Entry 7KHZ (X-ray diffraction, 2.04 A resolution); this record covers chain A.

Chain A:
Protein: Beta-lactamase
From: Enterobacter cloacae
Notes: EC 3.5.2.6
Reference sequence: F6KZJ2 (F6KZJ2_ENTCL); residue numbers follow UniProt; this construct covers 25-261
Chain sequence (240 residues; row label = number of the first residue in the row):
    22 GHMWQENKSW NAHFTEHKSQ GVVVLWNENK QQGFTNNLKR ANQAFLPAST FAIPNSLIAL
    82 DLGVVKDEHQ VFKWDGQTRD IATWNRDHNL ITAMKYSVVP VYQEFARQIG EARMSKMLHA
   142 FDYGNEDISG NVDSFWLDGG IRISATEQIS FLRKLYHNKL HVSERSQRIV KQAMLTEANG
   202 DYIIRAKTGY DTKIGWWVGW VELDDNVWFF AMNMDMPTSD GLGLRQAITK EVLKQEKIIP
Unresolved in the structure: 22-24
Differences from the reference sequence: expression tag (22-24); engineered mutation Ala-73 (Lys in F6KZJ2)
Covalently attached groups: IMIPENEM, open form (IM2) linked to Ser-70
Metal / ion sites: Zn2+: His-38, His-182, Glu-252
Ligand contacts: IMIPENEM, open form (IM2; (5R)-5-[(1S,2R)-1-formyl-2-hydroxypropyl]-3-[(2-{[(E)-iminomethyl]amino}ethyl)sulfanyl]-4,5-dihydro-1H-pyrrole-2-carbox ylic acid): Ala-69, Ile-102, Trp-105, Ser-118, Val-120, Leu-158, Thr-209, Gly-210, Tyr-211, Leu-243, Arg-246

In short:
Covalently linked IMIPENEM, open form: at Ser-70. His-38, His-182 and Glu-252 form the Zn2+ site.
Chain A is Beta-lactamase (Enterobacter cloacae); the structure, Crystal structure of OXA-163 K73A in complex
with imipenem, was determined by X-ray diffraction, deposited together with 7KH9, 7KHQ and 7KHY.
